Entry 5U2D (X-ray diffraction, 1.86 A resolution); this record covers chains A and B of the 4 polymer chains in the assembly.

[Chain A (and B)]
Protein: Estrogen receptor
Source organism: Homo sapiens
Notes: fragment: ligand-binding domain; chain B of this document is another copy of the same molecule, construct and numbering; everything in this record applies to it too
UniProtKB: P03372 (ESR1_HUMAN), isoform P03372-3; residues 298-554 here correspond to UniProt positions 125-381 (UniProt number = residue number - 173)
Sequence (257 residues; each row starts with the number of its first residue):
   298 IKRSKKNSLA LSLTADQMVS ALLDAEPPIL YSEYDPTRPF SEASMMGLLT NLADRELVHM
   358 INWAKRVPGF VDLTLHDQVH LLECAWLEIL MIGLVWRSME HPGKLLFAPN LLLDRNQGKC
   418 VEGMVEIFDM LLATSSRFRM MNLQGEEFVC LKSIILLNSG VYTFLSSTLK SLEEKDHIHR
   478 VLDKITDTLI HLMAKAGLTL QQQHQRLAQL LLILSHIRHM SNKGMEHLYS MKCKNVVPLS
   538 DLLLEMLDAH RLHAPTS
Unresolved in the structure: 298-304, 462-464, 554 (chain B: 298-302, 460-471, 554)
Construct notes: engineered mutation Ser537 (Tyr364 in P03372)
Small-molecule neighbours: OBH (cyclohexa-2,5-dien-1-yl (1S,2R,4S)-5,6-bis(4-hydroxyphenyl)-7-oxabicyclo[2.2.1]hept-5-ene-2-sulfonate): Met343, Leu346, Thr347, Leu349, Ala350, Glu353, Trp383, Leu384, Leu387, Met388, Leu391, Arg394, Phe404, Val418, Glu419, Gly420, Met421, Ile424, Phe425, Leu428, Gly521, His524, Leu525, Cys530, Leu540
From the paper describing this entry:
  - self-association interface (contacts with another copy of this molecule); pairs are residue here / residue on that copy: His524-Pro552, Pro552
  - post-translational modification sites: Ser305
  - mutagenesis - S305A: abolished signaling in response to IL1beta
  - mutagenesis - S305A: abolished signaling in response to TNFalpha
  - mutagenesis - S305A, L372S/L536S: unchanged signaling in response to E2
  - mutagenesis - S305A: decreased growth in response to IL1beta
  - mutagenesis - L372S/L536S: increased signaling in response to TOT
  - mutagenesis - H547A/R548A/H550A: decreased signaling in response to TOT

[Interface between chain A and chain B]
Contacting residue pairs (80; chain A residue first):
  Glu423(A) with His550(B)
  Met427(A) with Val458(B), hydrophobic
  Ala430(A) with Tyr459(B)
  Arg434(A) with Tyr459(B), hydrogen bond; His476(B), hydrogen bond
  Ile451(A) with Leu509(B), hydrophobic
  Asn455(A) with Leu509(B), hydrogen bond (side chain-backbone); Ser512(B); His513(B), hydrogen bond (backbone-side chain)
  Ser456(A) with His513(B)
  Val458(A) with His513(B)
  Tyr459(A) with Ala430(B); Arg434(B), hydrogen bond; Ile510(B); His513(B)
  His476(A) with Arg434(B)
  Asp480(A) with Gln502(B); Gln506(B), hydrogen bond
  Thr483(A) with His501(B); Ala505(B)
  Asp484(A) with Gln498(B); His501(B), salt bridge; Gln502(B), hydrogen bond
  Ile487(A) with His501(B)
  Gln498(A) with Asp484(B)
  His501(A) with Thr483(B); Asp484(B), salt bridge; Ile487(B); Leu504(B)
  Gln502(A) with Asp480(B); Thr483(B); Asp484(B), hydrogen bond
  Leu504(A) with His501(B)
  Ala505(A) with Thr483(B); Leu508(B), hydrophobic
  Gln506(A) with His476(B), hydrogen bond; Asp480(B), hydrogen bond
  Leu508(A) with Ala505(B), hydrophobic; Leu509(B), hydrophobic
  Leu509(A) with Ile451(B), hydrophobic; Asn455(B), hydrogen bond (backbone-side chain); Leu508(B), hydrophobic
  Ile510(A) with Tyr459(B)
  Leu511(A) with Leu509(B), hydrophobic; Ser512(B), hydrogen bond (backbone-side chain)
  Ser512(A) with Asn455(B); Leu511(B), hydrogen bond (side chain-backbone); Ser512(B), hydrogen bond (backbone-side chain); Arg515(B), hydrogen bond
  His513(A) with Asn455(B), hydrogen bond (side chain-backbone); Gly457(B), hydrogen bond (side chain-backbone); Val458(B); Tyr459(B), hydrogen bond; Arg515(B)
  Arg515(A) with Ser512(B), hydrogen bond; His513(B); His516(B), hydrogen bond
  His516(A) with Val458(B); Arg515(B), hydrogen bond; Asn519(B), hydrogen bond
  Asn519(A) with His516(B), hydrogen bond; Asn519(B), hydrogen bond; Lys520(B)
  Lys520(A) with Asn519(B); His547(B)
  Glu523(A) with Glu523(B); Tyr526(B), hydrogen bond; Ala551(B); Pro552(B)
  His524(A) with His550(B), hydrogen bond (side chain-backbone); Ala551(B); Pro552(B)
  Tyr526(A) with Lys520(B), hydrogen bond; Glu523(B), hydrogen bond
  Ser527(A) with Pro552(B)
  His550(A) with His524(B), hydrogen bond (backbone-side chain)
  Ala551(A) with Glu523(B); His524(B)
  Pro552(A) with Glu523(B); His524(B)
Interface residues without a listed pair, chain A (41 interface residues in all): Glu419, Thr431, Leu479, Leu497
Interface residues without a listed pair, chain B (41 interface residues in all): Glu423, Leu479, Leu497, Gln500, Ser527, Thr553

[Summary]
The chain A/chain B interface involves 41 residues from each chain; the contacts include 29 hydrogen bonds and
2 salt bridges. Polar pairs include Asp484(A)-His501(B), Arg434(A)-Tyr459(B) and Arg434(A)-His476(B). The
paper reports that S305A of chain A abolishes signaling in response to IL1beta; a modification site at
Ser305(A); 3 substitutions were tested in all.
Chain A and chain B are both Estrogen receptor (Homo sapiens); the structure, Crystal Structure of the
ER-alpha Ligand-binding Domain (Y537S) in complex with Oxabicyclic Heptene Sulfonate (OBHS), was determined by
X-ray diffraction together with 5U2B from the same study.
